PDB entry 6X66 | electron microscopy, 4.20 A resolution (low resolution: residue-level contacts below are approximate; hydrogen-bond / salt-bridge calls are withheld) | chains DK and DZ of the 117 polymer chains in the assembly

[Chain DK]
Name: Inner membrane lipoprotein YiaD
From: Legionella pneumophila
UniProt: O53086 (O53086_LEGPN); residues 1-189 here = UniProt positions 1-189
Sequence (189 residues; numbered 1 to 189; the number before each row is that of its first residue):
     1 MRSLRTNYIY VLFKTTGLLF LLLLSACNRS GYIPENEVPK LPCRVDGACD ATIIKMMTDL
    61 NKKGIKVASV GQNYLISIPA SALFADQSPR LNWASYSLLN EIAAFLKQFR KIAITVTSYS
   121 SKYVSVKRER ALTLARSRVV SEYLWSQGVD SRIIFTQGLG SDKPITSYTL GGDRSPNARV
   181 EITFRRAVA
Unresolved in the structure: 1-40, 189

[Chain DZ]
Name: Type IV secretion system unknown protein fragment
From: Legionella pneumophila
Sequence (330 residues; numbered 1 to 330; the number before each row is that of its first residue; X marks 330 residues of unknown identity (built as UNK)):
     1 XXXXXXXXXX XXXXXXXXXX XXXXXXXXXX XXXXXXXXXX XXXXXXXXXX XXXXXXXXXX
    61 XXXXXXXXXX XXXXXXXXXX XXXXXXXXXX XXXXXXXXXX XXXXXXXXXX XXXXXXXXXX
   121 XXXXXXXXXX XXXXXXXXXX XXXXXXXXXX XXXXXXXXXX XXXXXXXXXX XXXXXXXXXX
   181 XXXXXXXXXX XXXXXXXXXX XXXXXXXXXX XXXXXXXXXX XXXXXXXXXX XXXXXXXXXX
   241 XXXXXXXXXX XXXXXXXXXX XXXXXXXXXX XXXXXXXXXX XXXXXXXXXX XXXXXXXXXX
   301 XXXXXXXXXX XXXXXXXXXX XXXXXXXXXX
Unresolved in the structure: 71-330

[Chain DK / chain DZ interface]
Chain DK side of the interface, 12 residues: Pro42, Cys43, Arg44, Val45, Asp46, Cys49, Asp50, Ala51, Ile54, Tyr74, Arg110, Arg186

[Summary]
Chain DK and chain DZ make no direct contact in this assembly.
Chain DK is Inner membrane lipoprotein YiaD and chain DZ is Type IV secretion system unknown protein fragment,
both from Legionella pneumophila; the structure, Legionella pneumophila dDot T4SS OMC, was determined by
electron microscopy (same publication as 6X64, 6X65 and 6X62).
